Entry 8YP6 (electron microscopy, 4.70 A resolution (low resolution: residue-level contacts below are approximate; hydrogen-bond / salt-bridge calls are withheld)); this record covers chains a and i of the 20 polymer chains in the assembly.

[Chain a]
Molecule: 16S rRNA
From: Mycolicibacterium smegmatis MC2 155
Sequence (1510 nucleotides; row label = number of the first residue in the row):
     9 UGGAGAGUUUGAUCCUGGCUCAGGACGAACGCUGGCGGCGUGCUUAACAC
    59 AUGCAAGUCGAACGGAAAGGCCCUUUCGGGGGUACUCGAGUGGCGAACGG
   109 GUGAGUAACACGUGGGUGAUCUGCCCUGCACUUUGGGAUAAGCCUGGGAA
   159 ACUGGGUCUAAUACCGAAUACACCCUGCUGGUCGCAUGGCCUGGUAGGGG
   209 AAAGCUUUUGCGGUGUGGGAUGGGCCCGCGGCCUAUCAGCUUGUUGGUGG
   259 GGUGAUGGCCUACCAAGGCGACGACGGGUAGCCGGCCUGAGAGGGUGACC
   309 GGCCACACUGGGACUGAGAUACGGCCCAGACUCCUACGGGAGGCAGCAGU
   359 GGGGAAUAUUGCACAAUGGGCGCAAGCCUGAUGCAGCGACGCCGCGUGAG
   409 GGAUGACGGCCUUCGGGUUGUAAACCUCUUUCAGCACAGACGAAGCGCAA
   459 GUGACGGUAUGUGCAGAAGAAGGACCGGCCAACUACGUGCCAGCAGCCGC
   509 GGUAAUACGUAGGGUCCGAGCGUUGUCCGGAAUUACUGGGCGUAAAGAGC
   559 UCGUAGGUGGUUUGUCGCGUUGUUCGUGAAAACUCACAGCUUAACUGUGG
   609 GCGUGCGGGCGAUACGGGCAGACUAGAGUACUGCAGGGGAGACUGGAAUU
   659 CCUGGUGUAGCGGUGGAAUGCGCAGAUAUCAGGAGGAACACCGGUGGCGA
   709 AGGCGGGUCUCUGGGCAGUAACUGACGCUGAGGAGCGAAAGCGUGGGGAG
   759 CGAACAGGAUUAGAUACCCUGGUAGUCCACGCCGUAAACGGUGGGUACUA
   809 GGUGUGGGUUUCCUUCCUUGGGAUCCGUGCCGUAGCUAACGCAUUAAGUA
   859 CCCCGCCUGGGGAGUACGGCCGCAAGGCUAAAACUCAAAGGAAUUGACGG
   909 GGGCCCGCACAAGCGGCGGAGCAUGUGGAUUAAUUCGAUGCAACGCGAAG
   959 AACCUUACCUGGGUUUGACAUGCACAGGACGCCGGCAGAGAUGUCGGUUC
  1009 CCUUGUGGCCUGUGUGCAGGUGGUGCAUGGCUGUCGUCAGCUCGUGUCGU
  1059 GAGAUGUUGGGUUAAGUCCCGCAACGAGCGCAACCCUUGUCUCAUGUUGC
  1109 CAGCACGUUAUGGUGGGGACUCGUGAGAGACUGCCGGGGUCAACUCGGAG
  1159 GAAGGUGGGGAUGACGUCAAGUCAUCAUGCCCCUUAUGUCCAGGGCUUCA
  1209 CACAUGCUACAAUGGCCGGUACAAAGGGCUGCGAUGCCGUGAGGUGGAGC
  1259 GAAUCCUUUCAAAGCCGGUCUCAGUUCGGAUCGGGGUCUGCAACUCGACC
  1309 CCGUGAAGUCGGAGUCGCUAGUAAUCGCAGAUCAGCAACGCUGCGGUGAA
  1359 UACGUUCCCGGGCCUUGUACACACCGCCCGUCACGUCAUGAAAGUCGGUA
  1409 ACACCCGAAGCCGGUGGCCUAACCCUUGUGGAGGGAGCCGUCGAAGGUGG
  1459 GAUCGGCGAUUGGGACGAAGUCGUAACAAGGUAGCCGUACCGGAAGGUGC
  1509 GGCUGGAUCA
Unresolved in the structure: 823-826

[Chain i]
Molecule: Small ribosomal subunit protein uS9
From: Mycolicibacterium smegmatis MC2 155
Reference sequence: A0QSP9 (RS9_MYCS2); numbering as in UniProt (aligned over 25-150)
Chain sequence (126 residues; numbered 25 to 150; the number before each row is that of its first residue):
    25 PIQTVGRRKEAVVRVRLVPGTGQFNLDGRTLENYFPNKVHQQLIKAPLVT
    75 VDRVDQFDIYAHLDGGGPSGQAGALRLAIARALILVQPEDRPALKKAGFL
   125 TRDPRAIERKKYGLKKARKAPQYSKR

[How chain a and chain i interact]
Pairs across the interface (122; chain a residue first):
  C925(a) with Gln146(i)
  G948(a) with Lys149(i); Arg150(i)
  A951(a) with Arg150(i)
  C952(a) with Arg150(i)
  G1097(a) with Arg126(i); Pro128(i)
  U1098(a) with Arg31(i); Arg105(i); Arg126(i)
  C1099(a) with Arg31(i); Arg105(i)
  C1108(a) with Arg38(i); His86(i)
  C1109(a) with His86(i)
  A1110(a) with Pro25(i); Gln27(i); Arg40(i); Tyr84(i)
  G1111(a) with Pro25(i); Arg40(i)
  A1127(a) with Gln27(i)
  C1128(a) with Gln27(i); Val29(i); Arg38(i)
  U1129(a) with Val29(i); Arg31(i); Val36(i); Arg38(i)
  C1130(a) with Arg31(i)
  G1158(a) with Lys119(i)
  G1159(a) with Arg115(i); Lys119(i)
  A1160(a) with Arg115(i); Leu124(i); Thr125(i); Arg126(i)
  A1161(a) with Thr125(i); Arg126(i)
  G1167(a) with Arg133(i)
  G1168(a) with Arg133(i); Lys135(i)
  A1169(a) with Tyr136(i)
  C1211(a) with Arg150(i)
  U1213(a) with Lys139(i); Gln146(i); Tyr147(i); Ser148(i)
  G1214(a) with Lys139(i); Gln146(i)
  A1229(a) with Arg53(i); Tyr58(i)
  C1230(a) with Arg53(i); Tyr58(i); Leu87(i); Gly89(i); Gly90(i); Gly91(i); Pro92(i); Gln95(i)
  A1231(a) with Leu87(i); Asp88(i); Gly89(i); Gly90(i); Gln95(i)
  A1232(a) with Asp88(i); Gly89(i)
  A1270(a) with Pro92(i)
  A1271(a) with Pro92(i)
  G1272(a) with Asn61(i)
  C1273(a) with Pro60(i); Asn61(i)
  U1323(a) with Tyr147(i)
  C1324(a) with Pro145(i); Gln146(i); Tyr147(i)
  G1325(a) with Ala144(i); Tyr147(i)
  C1326(a) with Arg142(i)
  U1327(a) with Arg142(i)
  A1328(a) with Arg129(i); Arg142(i)
  G1329(a) with Arg32(i); Arg129(i); Ala130(i); Ile131(i)
  U1330(a) with Ile131(i); Glu132(i); Ala141(i); Arg142(i)
  A1331(a) with Lys140(i); Ala141(i); Arg142(i); Lys143(i)
  A1332(a) with Lys140(i); Lys143(i)
  U1333(a) with Lys140(i)
  C1349(a) with Lys139(i)
  U1350(a) with Lys134(i); Tyr136(i); Gly137(i); Leu138(i)
  G1351(a) with Lys134(i); Lys135(i); Tyr136(i)
  G1353(a) with Glu34(i)
  G1354(a) with Lys33(i); Glu34(i); Gly90(i); Gly91(i); Pro92(i); Ile131(i)
  U1355(a) with Lys33(i); Gly91(i); Pro92(i); Ser93(i); Gly94(i); Ile131(i)
  G1356(a) with Lys33(i); His64(i); Ser93(i); Ile131(i)
Interface residues without a listed pair, chain a (55 interface residues in all): C949, A1212, U1228, C1352
Interface residues without a listed pair, chain i (57 interface residues in all): Ala35, Asn57

[Summary]
55 residues of chain a and 57 residues of chain i are in contact.
Here chain a is 16S rRNA and chain i is Small ribosomal subunit protein uS9, both from Mycolicibacterium
smegmatis MC2 155. Entry 8YP6 (Cryo-EM map of 30S ribosomal subunit in complex with MetAP1c of Mycobacterium
smegmatis) was determined by electron microscopy.
